8WI8 - chains Z and A of the 28 polymer chains in the assembly; structure by electron microscopy, 2.70 A resolution.

# Chain Z
Name: 50S ribosomal protein L27
From: Mycolicibacterium smegmatis MC2 155
UniProt: A0R150 (RL27_MYCS2); residues 1-88 here = UniProt positions 1-88
Amino-acid sequence (88 residues; numbered 1 to 88; the number before each row is that of its first residue):
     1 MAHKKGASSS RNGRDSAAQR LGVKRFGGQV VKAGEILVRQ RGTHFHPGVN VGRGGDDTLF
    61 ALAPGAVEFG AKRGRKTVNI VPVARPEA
Disordered / not traced: 1-10, 87-88

# Chain A
Molecule: 23S rRNA
From: Mycolicibacterium smegmatis MC2 155
Sequence (3119 nucleotides; row label = number of the first residue in the row):
     2 AAGUGUUUAA GGGCGCAUGG UGGAUGCCUU GGCACUGGGA GCCGAUGAAG GACGUAGGAG
    62 GCUGCGAUAA GCCUCGGGGA GCUGUCAACC GAGCGUUGAU CCGAGGAUGU CCGAAUGGGG
   122 AAACCCGGCA CGAGUGAUGU CGUGUCACCA GGCGCUGAAU AUAUAGGCGU CUGGGGGGAA
   182 CGCGGGGAAG UGAAACAUCU CAGUACCCGU AGGAAGAGAA AACAAAAUGU GAUUCCGUGA
   242 GUAGUGGCGA GCGAAAGCGG AGGAUGGCUA AACCGUAUGC AUGUGAUACC GGGUAGGGGU
   302 UGUGUGUGCG GGGUUGUGGG ACCUAUCUUU CCGGCUCUAC CUGGCUGGAG GGCAGUGAGA
   362 AAAUGUUGUG GUUAGCGGAA AUGGCUUGGG AUGGCCUGCC GUAGACGGUG AGAGCCCGGU
   422 ACGUGAAAAC CCGACGUCUG UCUUGAUGGU GUUCCCGAGU AGCAGCGGGC CCGUGGAAUC
   482 UGCUGUGAAU CUGCCGGGAC CACCCGGUAA GCCUGAAUAC UUCCCAGUGA CCGAUAGCGG
   542 AUUAGUACCG UGAGGGAAUG GUGAAAAGUA CCCCGGGAGG GGAGUGAAAG AGUACCUGAA
   602 ACCGUGCGCU UACAAUCCGU CAGAGCCCUC GACGUGUCGU GGGGUGAUGG CGUGCCUUUU
   662 GAAGAAUGAG CCUGCGAGUC AGGGACAUGU CGCGAGGUUA ACCCGGGUGG GGUAGCCGCA
   722 GCGAAAGCGA GUCUGAAUAG GGCGUAUCCA CACAAGAGUG UGUGGUGUAG UGGUGUGUUC
   782 UGGACCCGAA GCGGAGUGAU CUACCCAUGG CCAGGGUGAA GCGCGGGUAA GACCGCGUGG
   842 AGGCCCGAAC CCACUUAGGU UGAAGACUGA GGGGAUGAGC UGUGGGUAGG GGUGAAAGGC
   902 CAAUCAAACU CCGUGAUAGC UGGUUCUCCC CGAAAUGCAU UUAGGUGCAG CGUCGCAUGU
   962 UUCUUGCCGG AGGUAGAGCU ACUGGAUGGC CGAUGGGCCC CACAGGGUUA CUGACGUCAG
  1022 CCAAACUCCG AAUGCCGGUA AGUCCAAGAG UGCGGCAGUG AGACGGCGGG GGAUAAGCUC
  1082 CGUGCGUCGA GAGGGAAACA GCCCAGAUCG CCGGCUAAGG CCCCUAAGCG UGUGCUAAGU
  1142 GGAAAAGGAU GUGCAGUCGC GAAGACAACC AGGAGGUUGG CUUAGAAGCA GCCACCCUUG
  1202 AAAGAGUGCG UAAUAGCUCA CUGGUCAAGU GAUUGUGCGC CGAUAAUGUA GCGGGGCUCA
  1262 AGCACACCGC CGAAGCCGCG GCAGCCAACG UGUUGGCUGG GUAGGGGAGC GUCCUGCAUC
  1322 CGGUGAAGCC GCCGAGUGAU CGAGUGGUGG AGGGUGUGGG AGUGAGAAUG CAGGCAUGAG
  1382 UAGCGAUUAG GCAAGUGAGA ACCUUGCCCG CCGAAAGACC AAGGGUUCCU GGGCCAGGCC
  1442 AGUCCGCCCA GGGUGAGUCG GGACCUAAGG CGAGGCCGAC AGGCGUAGUC GAUGGACAAC
  1502 GGGUUGAUAU UCCCGUACCC GUGUAUGUGC GUCCAUGAUG AAUCAGCGGU ACUAACCAUC
  1562 CAAAACCACC GUGACCGCAC CUUUCGGGGU GUGGCGUUGG UGGGGCUGCA UGGGACCUUC
  1622 GUUGGUAGUA GUCAAGCGAU GGGGUGACGC AGGAAGGUAG CCGUACCGGU CAGUGGUAAU
  1682 ACCGGGGUAA GCCUGUAGGG AGUCAGAUAG GUAAAUCCGU CUGGCAUAUA UCCUGAGAGG
  1742 UGAUGCAUAG CCGAGUGAGG CGAAUUCGGU GAUCCUAUGC UGCCGAGAAA AGCCUCUAGC
  1802 GAGGACAUAC ACGGCCCGUA CCCCAAACCA ACACAGGUGG UCAGGUAGAG AAUACUAAGG
  1862 CGUACGAGUG AACUAUGGUU AAGGAACUCG GCAAAAUGCC CCCGUAACUU CGGGAGAAGG
  1922 GGGACCCACA UGGCGUGUAA GCCUUUACGG CCCAAGCGUG AGUGGGUGGC ACAAACCAGU
  1982 GAGAAGCGAC UGUUUACUAA AAACACAGGU CCGUGCGAAG UCGCAAGACG AUGUAUACGG
  2042 ACUGACGCCU GCCCGGUGCU GGAAGGUUAA GAGGACCCGU UAACUCCCUU UGGGGGUGAA
  2102 GCGGAGAAUU UAAGCCCCAG UAAACGGCGG UGGUAACUAU AACCAUCCUA AGGUAGCGAA
  2162 AUUCCUUGUC GGGUAAGUUC CGACCUGCAC GAAUGGCGUA ACGACUUCUC AACUGUCUCA
  2222 ACCAUAGACU CGGCGAAAUU GCACUACGAG UAAAGAUGCU CGUUACGCGC GGCAGGACGA
  2282 AAAGACCCCG GGACCUUCAC UACAACUUGG UAUUGGUGCU CGAUACGGUU UGUGUAGGAU
  2342 AGGUGGGAGA CUGUGAAGCU CACACGCCAG UGUGGGUGGA GUCGUUGUUG AAAUACCACU
  2402 CUGAUCGUAU UGGGCCUCUA ACCUCGGACC GUAUAUCCGG UUCAGGGACA GUGCCUGGUG
  2462 GGUAGUUUAA CUGGGGCGGU UGCCUCCUAA AAUGUAACGG AGGCGCCCAA AGGUUCCCUC
  2522 AACCUGGACG GCAAUCAGGU GUUGAGUGUA AGUGCACAAG GGAGCUUGAC UGCGAGACGG
  2582 ACAUGUCGAG CAGGGACGAA AGUCGGGACU AGUGAUCCGG CACCUCUGAG UGGAAGGGGU
  2642 GUCGCUCAAC GGAUAAAAGG UACCCCGGGG AUAACAGGCU GAUCUUCCCC AAGAGUCCAU
  2702 AUCGACGGGA UGGUUUGGCA CCUCGAUGUC GGCUCGUCGC AUCCUGGGGC UGGAGCAGGU
  2762 CCCAAGGGUU GGGCUGUUCG CCCAUUAAAG CGGCACGCGA GCUGGGUUUA GAACGUCGUG
  2822 AGACAGUUCG GUCUCUAUCC GCCGCGCGCG UCAGAAGCUU GAGGAAACCU GUCCCUAGUA
  2882 CGAGAGGACC GGGACGGACG AACCUCUGGU AUACCAGUUG UCCCACCAGG GGCACGGCUG
  2942 GAUAGCCACG UUCGGACAGG AUAACCGCUG AAAGCAUCUA AGCGGGAAAC CUCUUCCAAG
  3002 ACCAGGCUUC UCACCCUCUA GGAGGGAUAA GGCCCCCCGC AGACCACGGG AUUGAUAGAC
  3062 CAGACCUGGA AGCCUAGUAA UAGGUGCAGG GAACUGGCAC UAACCGGCCG AAAACUUAC
Disordered / not traced: 1171-1220, 1564-1607

# Interface between chain Z and chain A
Pairs across the interface - 85 pairs, chain Z then chain A:
  Arg11(Z) - A2502(A)  hydrogen bond to the base
  Arg11(Z) - G2503(A)  salt bridge to the phosphate
  Asn12(Z) - G2501(A)  hydrogen bond to the phosphate
  Asn12(Z) - A2502(A)  hydrogen bond to the phosphate
  Arg14(Z) - U2486(A)  base contact
  Arg14(Z) - A2502(A)  hydrogen bond to the base
  Arg14(Z) - G2503(A)  hydrogen bond to the base
  Arg14(Z) - G2504(A)  base contact
  Asp15(Z) - U2486(A)  base contact
  Asp15(Z) - C2487(A)  base contact
  Asp15(Z) - C2488(A)  base contact
  Ser16(Z) - C2485(A)  phosphate contact
  Ser16(Z) - U2486(A)  hydrogen bond to the phosphate
  Ala17(Z) - C2485(A)  hydrogen bond to the phosphate
  Ala17(Z) - U2486(A)  phosphate contact
  Ala18(Z) - G2495(A)  phosphate contact
  Ala18(Z) - U2496(A)  phosphate contact
  Gln19(Z) - C2485(A)  hydrogen bond to the phosphate
  Gln19(Z) - U2486(A)  hydrogen bond to the phosphate
  Gln19(Z) - G2495(A)  phosphate contact
  Arg20(Z) - U2494(A)  sugar contact
  Arg20(Z) - G2495(A)  hydrogen bond to the phosphate
  Arg20(Z) - G2580(A)  hydrogen bond to the phosphate
  Arg20(Z) - G2581(A)  salt bridge to the phosphate
  Leu21(Z) - U2494(A)  sugar contact
  Lys24(Z) - C2579(A)  phosphate contact
  Lys24(Z) - G2580(A)  salt bridge to the phosphate
  Arg25(Z) - A2578(A)  phosphate contact
  Arg25(Z) - C2579(A)  salt bridge to the phosphate
  Phe26(Z) - G971(A)  base contact
  Phe26(Z) - A972(A)  base contact
  Phe26(Z) - C1037(A)  base contact
  Gly27(Z) - G970(A)  hydrogen bond to the base
  Gly27(Z) - G971(A)  hydrogen bond to the sugar
  Gln29(Z) - C1037(A)  hydrogen bond to the sugar
  Gln29(Z) - G1038(A)  sugar contact
  Lys32(Z) - G759(A)  base contact
  Lys32(Z) - G2577(A)  phosphate contact
  Lys32(Z) - A2578(A)  salt bridge to the phosphate
  Ala33(Z) - A758(A)  base contact
  Ala33(Z) - G759(A)  hydrogen bond to the base
  Ala33(Z) - A2576(A)  base contact
  Ala33(Z) - G2577(A)  hydrogen bond to the sugar
  Gly34(Z) - A2576(A)  base contact
  Gly34(Z) - G2577(A)  hydrogen bond to the base
  Glu35(Z) - G2577(A)  sugar contact
  Glu35(Z) - A2578(A)  sugar contact
  Ile36(Z) - A2578(A)  hydrogen bond to the sugar
  Ile36(Z) - C2579(A)  sugar contact
  Ile36(Z) - C2588(A)  base contact
  Arg39(Z) - C2579(A)  hydrogen bond to the base
  Arg39(Z) - U2587(A)  hydrogen bond to the base
  Arg39(Z) - C2588(A)  hydrogen bond to the sugar
  Arg41(Z) - G2553(A)  base contact
  Arg41(Z) - C2610(A)  hydrogen bond to the sugar
  Arg41(Z) - U2611(A)  hydrogen bond to the sugar
  Gly42(Z) - U2554(A)  hydrogen bond to the base
  Thr43(Z) - G2555(A)  sugar contact
  Thr43(Z) - A2560(A)  hydrogen bond to the base
  His44(Z) - G973(A)  phosphate contact
  His44(Z) - G2555(A)  salt bridge to the phosphate
  Phe45(Z) - A972(A)  phosphate contact
  His46(Z) - C2556(A)  salt bridge to the phosphate
  Gly54(Z) - C2588(A)  phosphate contact
  Gly54(Z) - G2589(A)  phosphate contact
  Gly55(Z) - C2588(A)  hydrogen bond to the phosphate
  Gly55(Z) - G2589(A)  hydrogen bond to the phosphate
  Gly55(Z) - C2610(A)  sugar contact
  Asp56(Z) - U2587(A)  hydrogen bond to the sugar
  Asp56(Z) - C2588(A)  sugar contact
  Asp56(Z) - C2610(A)  sugar contact
  Asp57(Z) - C2610(A)  sugar contact
  Phe60(Z) - G2589(A)  sugar contact
  Phe60(Z) - A2590(A)  sugar contact
  Leu62(Z) - A758(A)  hydrogen bond to the base
  Leu62(Z) - A2590(A)  sugar contact
  Pro64(Z) - A758(A)  base contact
  Pro64(Z) - G759(A)  base contact
  Phe69(Z) - G971(A)  sugar contact
  Phe69(Z) - A972(A)  sugar contact
  Arg73(Z) - C2558(A)  hydrogen bond to the base
  Arg75(Z) - A2557(A)  salt bridge to the phosphate
  Arg75(Z) - C2558(A)  hydrogen bond to the base
  Lys76(Z) - G973(A)  salt bridge to the phosphate
  Arg85(Z) - G757(A)  hydrogen bond to the base
Also at the interface, not in a pair above, chain Z (45 interface residues in all): Val23, Gly28, Val31, Arg53, Thr58, Ala63
Also at the interface, not in a pair above, chain A (43 interface residues in all): C2484, U2489, A2493, G2586

# Overview
45 residues of chain Z and 43 residues of chain A are in contact, with 32 hydrogen bonds and 9 salt bridges.
Polar contacts include Arg11(Z)-A2502(A), Arg14(Z)-A2502(A) and Arg14(Z)-G2503(A).
Chain Z is 50S ribosomal protein L27 and chain A is 23S rRNA, both from Mycolicibacterium smegmatis MC2 155;
the structure, Cryo- EM structure of Mycobacterium smegmatis 50S ribosomal subunit (body 1) of 70S ribosome,
bS1 and ..., was determined by electron microscopy together with 8WHX, 8WHY, 8WI7, 8WI9, 8WIB, 8WIC, 8WID and
8WIF from the same study.
